9JFV - chains A and B of the 4 polymer chains in the assembly; structure by electron microscopy, 2.67 A resolution.

[Chain A]
Molecule: Guanine nucleotide-binding protein G(s) subunit alpha isoforms short
Organism: Homo sapiens
Reference sequence: P63092 (GNAS2_HUMAN); aligned in 2 segments with insertions or deletions, so no single offset holds: 5-195 ~ UniProt 5-64; 204-384 ~ UniProt 204-394
Amino-acid sequence (262 residues; numbered -8 to 384; 131 numbers in that range are skipped by the numbering (no residue carries them; nothing is unmodelled there); the number before each row is that of its first residue; numbers below 1 keep their minus sign (Met-8 is residue -8)):
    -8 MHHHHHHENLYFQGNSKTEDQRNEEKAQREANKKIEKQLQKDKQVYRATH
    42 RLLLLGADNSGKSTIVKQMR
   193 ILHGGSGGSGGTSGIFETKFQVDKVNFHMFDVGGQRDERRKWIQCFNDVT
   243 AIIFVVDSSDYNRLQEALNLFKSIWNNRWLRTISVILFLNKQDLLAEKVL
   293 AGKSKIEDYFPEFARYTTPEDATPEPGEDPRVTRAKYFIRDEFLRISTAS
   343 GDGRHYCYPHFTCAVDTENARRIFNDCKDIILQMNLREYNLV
Not modelled in the structure: -8 to 8, 193-204
Sequence notes: initiating methionine (-8); expression tag (-7 to 4); engineered mutation Asp49 (Gly in P63092), Asn50 (Glu in P63092), Asp249 (Ala in P63092), Asp252 (Ser in P63092), Ala362 (Ile372 in P63092), Ile365 (Val375 in P63092), Lys370 (Arg380 in P63092), Leu374 (Gln384 in P63092), Gln375 (Arg385 in P63092), Asn377 (His387 in P63092), Glu380 (Gln390 in P63092), Asn382 (Glu392 in P63092), Val384 (Leu394 in P63092); linker (196-203)

[Chain B]
Molecule: Guanine nucleotide-binding protein G(I)/G(S)/G(T) subunit beta-1
Organism: Homo sapiens
Reference sequence: P62873 (GBB1_HUMAN); numbering as in UniProt (aligned over 2-340)
Amino-acid sequence (346 residues; each row starts with the number of its first residue; numbers below 1 keep their minus sign (Ile-5 is residue -5)):
    -5 IGRARGFSELDQLRQEAEQLKNQIRDARKACADATLSQITNNIDPVGRIQ
    45 MRTRRTLRGHLAKIYAMHWGTDSRLLVSASQDGKLIIWDSYTTNKVHAIP
    95 LRSSWVMTCAYAPSGNYVACGGLDNICSIYNLKTREGNVRVSRELAGHTG
   145 YLSCCRFLDDNQIVTSSGDTTCALWDIETGQQTTTFTGHTGDVMSLSLAP
   195 DTRLFVSGACDASAKLWDVREGMCRQTFTGHESDINAICFFPNGNAFATG
   245 SDDATCRLFDLRADQELMTYSHDNIICGITSVSFSKSGRLLLAGYDDFNC
   295 NVWDALKADRAGVLAGHDNRVSCLGVTDDGMAVATGSWDSFLKIWN
Not modelled in the structure: -5 to 2
Sequence notes: expression tag (-5 to 1)
Curated features (UniProtKB/Swiss-Prot):
  - modified residue: Ser2 (N-acetylserine), His266 (Phosphohistidine)
  - natural variant: Leu30 (L30F: In MRD42; uncertain significance), Arg52 (R52G: In MRD42), Gly64 (G64V: In MRD42), Asp76 (D76E: In MRD42; D76G: In MRD42), Gly77 (G77S: In MRD42), Lys78 (K78R: In MRD42), Ile80 (I80N: In MRD42; I80T: In MRD42), His91 (H91R: In MRD42; uncertain significance), Ala92 (A92T: In MRD42), Pro94 (P94S: In MRD42), Leu95 (L95P: In MRD42), Arg96 (R96L: In MRD42), 5 further natural variant entries in UniProt

[How chain A and chain B interact]
Residue-residue contacts - 48 pairs, chain A then chain B:
  Gln19(A) - Asp83(B)
  Gln19(A) - Thr86(B)  hydrogen bond
  Gln19(A) - Asn88(B)
  Arg20(A) - Thr86(B)
  Arg20(A) - Asn88(B)  hydrogen bond
  Asn23(A) - Thr87(B)
  Asn23(A) - Asn88(B)
  Asn23(A) - Lys89(B)  hydrogen bond
  Ile26(A) - Lys89(B)
  Ile26(A) - Ala92(B)  hydrophobic
  Glu27(A) - Lys89(B)  salt bridge
  Leu30(A) - Gly53(B)
  Leu30(A) - Lys89(B)
  Asp33(A) - Leu55(B)
  Asp33(A) - Lys78(B)
  Lys34(A) - Leu55(B)
  Tyr37(A) - Leu55(B)  hydrophobic
  Tyr37(A) - Ala56(B)
  Tyr37(A) - Asp76(B)
  Arg38(A) - Leu55(B)  hydrogen bond (side chain-backbone)
  Ser205(A) - Asp118(B)
  Ile207(A) - Trp99(B)
  Ile207(A) - Leu117(B)  hydrophobic
  Phe222(A) - Trp99(B)
  Gly226(A) - Asn119(B)
  Gly226(A) - Thr143(B)
  Gln227(A) - Leu117(B)
  Gln227(A) - Asn119(B)
  Gln227(A) - Gly144(B)
  Gln227(A) - Tyr145(B)  hydrogen bond (side chain-backbone)
  Arg228(A) - Gly162(B)
  Arg228(A) - Asp186(B)  salt bridge
  Arg232(A) - Cys204(B)  hydrogen bond (side chain-backbone)
  Arg232(A) - Asp228(B)  salt bridge
  Lys233(A) - Tyr145(B)
  Lys233(A) - Met188(B)
  Lys233(A) - Cys204(B)
  Trp234(A) - Tyr145(B)
  Gln236(A) - Arg314(B)  hydrogen bond
  Gln236(A) - Trp332(B)
  Cys237(A) - Lys57(B)  hydrogen bond (backbone-side chain)
  Phe238(A) - Trp99(B)  hydrophobic
  Asn239(A) - Lys57(B)
  Asn239(A) - Trp332(B)
  Asp240(A) - Lys57(B)  salt bridge
  Arg270(A) - Asp290(B)  salt bridge
  Trp271(A) - Asp290(B)
  Trp271(A) - Arg314(B)
Also at the interface, not in a pair above, chain A (29 interface residues in all): Glu16, Val224, Glu230
Also at the interface, not in a pair above, chain B (35 interface residues in all): Tyr59, Arg68, Ile80, His91, Met101, Asp163, Asp246, Cys271

[In short]
The interface between chain A and chain B involves 29 residues on one side and 35 on the other; the contacts
include 8 hydrogen bonds and 5 salt bridges. Polar pairs include Glu27(A)-Lys89(B), Arg228(A)-Asp186(B) and
Arg232(A)-Asp228(B).
Here chain A is Guanine nucleotide-binding protein G(s) subunit alpha isoforms short and chain B is Guanine
nucleotide-binding protein G(I)/G(S)/G(T) subunit beta-1, both from Homo sapiens. Entry 9JFV (Cryo-EM
structure of GPR4 complexed with miniGs/q in pH6.8) was determined by electron microscopy together with 8ZCE,
8ZCF, 9JFT, 9JFW, 9JFX, 9JFZ, 9JHP and 9LGM from the same study.
